3TW8 - chains A and B; structure by X-ray diffraction, 2.10 A resolution.

== Chain A ==
Molecule: DENN domain-containing protein 1B
Organism: Homo sapiens
UniProtKB: Q6P3S1-2 (DEN1B_HUMAN); residues 2-391 here correspond to UniProt positions 1-390 (UniProt number = residue number - 1)
Chain sequence (391 residues; row label = number of the first residue in the row):
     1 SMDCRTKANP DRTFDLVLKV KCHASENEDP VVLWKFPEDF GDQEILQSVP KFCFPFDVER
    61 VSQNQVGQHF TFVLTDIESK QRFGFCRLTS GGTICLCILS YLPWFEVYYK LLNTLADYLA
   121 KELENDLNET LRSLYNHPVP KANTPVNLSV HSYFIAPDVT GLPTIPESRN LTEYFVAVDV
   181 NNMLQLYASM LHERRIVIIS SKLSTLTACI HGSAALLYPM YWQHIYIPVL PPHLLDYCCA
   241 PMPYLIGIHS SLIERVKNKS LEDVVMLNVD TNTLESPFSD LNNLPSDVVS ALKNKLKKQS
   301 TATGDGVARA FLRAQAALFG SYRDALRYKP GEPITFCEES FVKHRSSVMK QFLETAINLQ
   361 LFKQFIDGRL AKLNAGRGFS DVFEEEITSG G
Not modelled in the structure: 1, 23-27, 145-160, 325-333, 375-391
Differences from the reference sequence: expression tag (1)
What the authors report for this chain:
  - mutagenesis - S48M/H192A/Q223E/Y226L: decreased catalytic activity with Ras-related protein Rab-35 (chain B)
  - mutagenesis - I225K/I227D/L234D/Y237K, M242R/P243R/Q360A: abolished binding to Ras-related protein Rab-35 (chain B)
  - mutagenesis - I225K/I227D/L234D/Y237K, M242R/P243R/Q360A: abolished catalytic activity with Ras-related protein Rab-35 (chain B)

== Chain B ==
Molecule: Ras-related protein Rab-35
Organism: Homo sapiens
UniProtKB: Q15286 (RAB35_HUMAN); residue numbers follow UniProt; this construct covers 1-180
Chain sequence (181 residues; each row starts with the number of its first residue; numbering starts at 0):
     0 SMARDYDHLF KLLIIGDSGV GKSSLLLRFA DNTFSGSYIT TIGVDFKIRT VEINGEKVKL
    60 QIWDTAGQER FRTITSTYYR GTHGVIVVYD VTSAESFVNV KRWLHEINQN CDDVCRILVG
   120 NKNDDPERKV VETEDAYKFA GQMGIQLFET SAKENVNVEE MFNCITELVL RAKKDNLAKQ
   180 Q
Not modelled in the structure: 0-4, 33-35, 177-180
Differences from the reference sequence: expression tag (0)
Curated features (UniProtKB/Swiss-Prot):
  - motif: D30 to G42 (Switch 1), T64 to G80 (Switch 2)
  - binding site (GTP): G18, V19, G20, K21, S22, S23, S34, G35, Y37, T39, T40, G66, N120, K121, D123, A151, K152
  - binding site (Mg(2+)): S22, T40, D63
  - modified residue: T72 (Phosphothreonine), S75 (O-(2-cholinephosphoryl)serine), Y77 (O-AMP-tyrosine)
  - mutagenesis: D4 (D4A: Decreased interaction with RUSC2. No change in interaction with ACAP2, OCRL and MICAL1), Y5 (Y5A: Decreased interaction with RUSC2), K10 (K10A: Loss of interaction with RUSC2), S22 (S22N: Destabilization of the intercellular bridge during cytokinesis. Strong reduction in fast recycling), F45 (F45A: Decreased interaction with ACAP2 and RUSC2), K58 (K58A: Loss of interaction with RUSC2), Q60 (Q60A: Decreased interaction with RUSC2), W62 (W62A: Loss of interaction with ACAP2 and RUSC2), Q67 (Q67L: Loss of GTPase activity. Increased fast recycling), T72 (T72A: Loss of phosphorylation. No effect on binding to GDI1 and GDI2. Loss of interaction with ACAP2. No change in interaction with RUSC2, OCRL and MICAL1; T72D: Loss of interaction with ACAP2 ...), T76 (T76S: Decreased interaction with ACAP2), R79 (R79E: Loss of interaction with ACAP2 and RUSC2; R79Q: Decreased interaction with ACAP2 and RUSC2; R79W: Decreased interaction with ACAP2 and RUSC2)
What the authors report for this chain:
  - mutagenesis - F33A: decreased binding to GDP

== Chain A / chain B interface ==
Contacting residue pairs - 64 pairs, chain A then chain B:
  M2(A) - R69(B)
  R5(A) - R69(B)
  E44(A) - S36(B)
  E44(A) - T39(B)  hydrogen bond
  F52(A) - T40(B)
  F52(A) - I41(B)  hydrophobic
  L74(A) - T40(B)
  T75(A) - I38(B)
  T75(A) - T39(B)
  T75(A) - T40(B)  hydrogen bond (backbone-backbone)
  T75(A) - I41(B)
  T75(A) - G42(B)
  D76(A) - A65(B)
  I77(A) - S17(B)
  I77(A) - A65(B)
  I77(A) - G66(B)  hydrogen bond (backbone-backbone)
  E78(A) - G66(B)
  S79(A) - A65(B)
  S79(A) - R69(B)  hydrogen bond
  H192(A) - R79(B)  hydrogen bond (backbone-side chain)
  E193(A) - T76(B)  hydrogen bond
  E193(A) - R79(B)  hydrogen bond (backbone-side chain)
  R194(A) - R79(B)
  R195(A) - R79(B)  hydrogen bond (side chain-backbone)
  Q223(A) - R69(B)  hydrogen bond (backbone-side chain)
  Q223(A) - F70(B)
  H224(A) - Y77(B)
  I225(A) - V43(B)  hydrophobic
  I227(A) - I41(B)  hydrophobic
  H233(A) - Y37(B)
  L234(A) - Y37(B)
  D236(A) - F45(B)
  D236(A) - W62(B)
  Y237(A) - Y37(B)
  Y237(A) - I41(B)  hydrophobic
  Y237(A) - V43(B)  hydrophobic
  Y237(A) - D44(B)  hydrogen bond
  Y237(A) - F45(B)  hydrogen bond (side chain-backbone)
  Y237(A) - W62(B)  hydrophobic
  C239(A) - W62(B)
  A240(A) - W62(B)
  P241(A) - W62(B)
  P241(A) - R79(B)
  P241(A) - T81(B)
  M242(A) - L12(B)  hydrophobic
  M242(A) - W62(B)  hydrophobic
  M242(A) - T64(B)
  M242(A) - Y77(B)  hydrophobic
  P243(A) - T76(B)
  P243(A) - Y77(B)
  E262(A) - K10(B)  salt bridge
  E262(A) - G80(B)
  N358(A) - T74(B)  hydrogen bond (backbone-side chain)
  N358(A) - S75(B)
  N358(A) - T76(B)
  N358(A) - N109(B)
  Q360(A) - F70(B)
  Q360(A) - T72(B)  hydrogen bond (side chain-backbone)
  Q360(A) - I73(B)
  Q360(A) - T74(B)  hydrogen bond (side chain-backbone)
  K363(A) - T72(B)
  Q364(A) - R69(B)  hydrogen bond (side chain-backbone)
  Q364(A) - F70(B)
  D367(A) - R71(B)
Interface residues without a listed pair, chain A (37 interface residues in all): S48, V73, L230, L359
Interface residues without a listed pair, chain B (31 interface residues in all): Q60

== Summary ==
37 residues of chain A face 31 of chain B across their interface, with 15 hydrogen bonds and 1 salt bridge.
Polar contacts include E262(A)-K10(B), E44(A)-T39(B) and S79(A)-R69(B). The paper reports that
I225K/I227D/L234D/Y237K and M242R/P243R/Q360A of chain A abolish binding to Ras-related protein Rab-35 (chain
B); I225K/I227D/L234D/Y237K and M242R/P243R/Q360A of chain A abolish catalytic activity with Ras-related
protein Rab-35 (chain B).
Here chain A is DENN domain-containing protein 1B and chain B is Ras-related protein Rab-35, both from Homo
sapiens. Entry 3TW8 (GEF domain of DENND 1B in complex with Rab GTPase Rab35) was determined by X-ray
diffraction.
